2IKF - chain A; structure by X-ray diffraction, 2.00 A resolution.

[Chain A]
Protein: RNA uridylyl transferase
From: Trypanosoma brucei
Notes: EC 2.7.7.52
UniProt: Q381M1 (Q381M1_9TRYP); numbering as in UniProt (aligned over 1-333)
Amino-acid sequence (353 residues; row label = number of the first residue in the row; numbers below 1 keep their minus sign (Met-19 is residue -19)):
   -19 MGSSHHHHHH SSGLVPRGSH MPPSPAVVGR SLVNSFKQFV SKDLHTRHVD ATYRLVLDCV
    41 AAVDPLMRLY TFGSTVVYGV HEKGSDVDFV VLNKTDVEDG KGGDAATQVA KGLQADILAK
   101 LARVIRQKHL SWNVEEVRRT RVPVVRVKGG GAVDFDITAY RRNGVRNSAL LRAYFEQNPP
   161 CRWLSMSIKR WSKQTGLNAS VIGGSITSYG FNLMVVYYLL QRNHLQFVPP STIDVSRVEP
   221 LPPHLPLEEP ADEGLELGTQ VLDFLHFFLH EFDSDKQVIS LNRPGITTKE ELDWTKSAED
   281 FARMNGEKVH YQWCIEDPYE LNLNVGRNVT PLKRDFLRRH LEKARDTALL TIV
Disordered / not traced: -19 to 2, 22-26
Sequence notes: cloning artifact (-19 to -16, -9 to 0); expression tag (-15 to -10)
Ion coordination: Mg2+: Asp66, Asp68 (together with UTP)
Residues lining bound ligands: UTP (uridine 5'-triphosphate): Phe52, Gly53, Ser54, Val57, Glu62, Ser65, Asp66, Asp68, Arg121, Gly144, Asn147, Ser148, Lys169, Lys173, Thr187, Ser188, Tyr189, Asn192, Arg307
UniProt features mapped onto this chain:
  - binding site (UTP): Ser54, Ser65 to Asp68, Gly144 to Ser148, Lys169, Lys173, Ser188, Tyr189
  - binding site (Mg(2+)): Asp66, Asp68
  - binding site (RNA): Arg121
  - site: Asp136 (Important for catalytic activity)
  - mutagenesis: Phe52 (F52A: Loss of catalytic activity. Moderate decrease in UTP binding), Asp66 (D66A: Loss of catalytic activity. Does not affect UTP binding), Asp68 (D68A: Loss of catalytic activity. Partial reduction in UTP binding), Arg121 (R121A: 2-fold decrease in affinity for UTP. 660-fold decrease in affinity for RNA; R121F: Loss of catalytic activity), Arg126 (R126A: Loss of catalytic activity. Does not affect UTP binding), Asp136 (D136A: Loss of catalytic activity. Does not affect UTP binding), Arg141 (R141A: Does not affect UTP binding. 360-fold decrease in affinity for RNA), Asn147 (N147A: Severe decrease in UTP binding), Ser148 (S148A: Severe decrease in UTP binding without affecting RNA binding), Ser188 (S188A: Severe decrease in UTP binding without affecting RNA binding), Tyr189 (Y189A: Loss of catalytic activity. Severe decrease in UTP binding; Y189F: Loss of catalytic activity. Moderate decrease in UTP binding), Asp297 (D297A/N: Severe decrease in UTP binding), 2 further mutagenesis entries in UniProt
From the paper describing this entry:
  - Mg2+ coordination: Asp66, Asp68
  - contacts within the chain: Arg126-Asp136 (salt bridge), Arg141-Glu300 (salt bridge), Tyr189-Asp297 (hydrogen bond)
  - catalytic residues: Asp66, Asp68, Asp136
  - binding site for UTP: Phe52, Ser54, Ser65, Asn147, Ser148, Lys169, Lys173, Ser188, Tyr189, Asp297, Arg307
  - specificity-determining residues: Ser148 (proposed by the authors, not directly observed)
  - specificity-determining residues: Asp297
  - mutagenesis - F52A, D66A, D68A, R121F, R126A, D136A, Y189A: abolished catalytic activity on UTP
  - mutagenesis - D68A, N147A, S148A, S188A, Y189F, D297A, D297N (10-fold), E300A: decreased binding to UTP
  - mutagenesis - F52A, D66A, R121A, R126A, D136A, R307A: unchanged binding to UTP
  - mutagenesis - R141A: decreased binding to RNA substrate
  - mutagenesis - R121A (100-fold), S188A, D297A (25-fold): decreased catalytic activity on UTP
  - mutagenesis - E300A: unchanged catalytic activity on UTP
  - mutagenesis - Y189A: abolished binding to UTP

[Summary]
Chain A binds UTP. Asp66 and Asp68 form the Mg2+ site. UniProt lists 14 UTP-binding residues, Mg2+-binding
residues Asp66 and Asp68, RNA-binding residue Arg121 and 14 mutagenesis sites. From the paper: catalytic
residues Asp66, Asp68 and Asp136; D68A, N147A and S148A, among others, reduce binding to UTP; 17 substitutions
were tested in all.
Chain A is RNA uridylyl transferase (Trypanosoma brucei); the structure, Terminal uridylyl transferase 4 from
Trypanosoma brucei with bound UTP, was determined by X-ray diffraction, deposited together with 2NOM.
